Entry 6H9C (electron microscopy, 3.74 A resolution); this record covers chains K and I of the 32 polymer chains in the assembly.

[Chain K (and I)]
Name: VP7
From: Haloarcula californiae ATCC 33799
Notes: chain I of this document is another copy of the same molecule, construct and numbering; everything in this record applies to it too
UniProt: A0A1C7A3R1 (A0A1C7A3R1_9VIRU); residues 1-184 here = UniProt positions 1-184
Sequence (184 residues; each row starts with the number of its first residue):
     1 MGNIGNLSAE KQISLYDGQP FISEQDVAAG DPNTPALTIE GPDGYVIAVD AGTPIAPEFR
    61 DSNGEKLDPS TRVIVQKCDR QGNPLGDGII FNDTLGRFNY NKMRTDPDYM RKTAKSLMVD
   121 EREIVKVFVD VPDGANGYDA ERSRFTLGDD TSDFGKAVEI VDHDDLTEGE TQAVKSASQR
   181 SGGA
Disordered / not traced: 1-2, 175-184 (chain I: 1-7, 175-184)

[How chain K and chain I interact]
Pairs across the interface - 7 pairs, chain K then chain I:
  Asn83(K) with Pro84(I); Leu85(I); Gly86(I)
  Pro84(K) with Asn83(I); Pro84(I), hydrophobic
  Leu85(K) with Asn83(I)
  Gly86(K) with Asn83(I)
Also at the interface, not in a pair above, chain I (5 interface residues in all): Gln76

[Summary]
4 residues of chain K face 5 of chain I across their interface.
Chain K and chain I are both VP7 (Haloarcula californiae ATCC 33799); the structure, Cryo-EM structure of
archaeal extremophilic internal membrane-containing Haloarcula californiae icosahedral virus 1 (HCIV-1) at
3.74 Angstroms ..., was determined by electron microscopy together with 6H82 from the same study.
